4P7O - chain A; structure by X-ray diffraction, 1.48 A resolution.

Chain A:
Molecule: Poly-beta-1,6-N-acetyl-D-glucosamine N-deacetylase
From: Escherichia coli
Notes: EC 3.5.1.-
UniProtKB: P75906 (PGAB_ECOLI); residues 310-672 here = UniProt positions 310-672
Sequence (367 residues; each row starts with the number of its first residue):
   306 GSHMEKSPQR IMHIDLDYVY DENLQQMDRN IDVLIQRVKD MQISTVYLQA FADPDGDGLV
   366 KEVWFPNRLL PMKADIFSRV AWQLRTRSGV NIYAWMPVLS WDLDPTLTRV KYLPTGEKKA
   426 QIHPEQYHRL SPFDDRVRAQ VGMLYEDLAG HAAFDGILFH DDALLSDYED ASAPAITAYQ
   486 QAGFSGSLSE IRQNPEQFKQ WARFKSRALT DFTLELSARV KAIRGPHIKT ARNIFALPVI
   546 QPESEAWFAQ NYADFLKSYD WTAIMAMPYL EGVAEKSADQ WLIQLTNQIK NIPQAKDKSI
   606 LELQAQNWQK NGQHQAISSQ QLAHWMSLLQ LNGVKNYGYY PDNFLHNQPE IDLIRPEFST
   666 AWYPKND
Not modelled in the structure: 306-311, 424-431, 614-618, 670-672
Differences from the reference sequence: expression tag (306-309)
Reported in the primary citation:
  - conformationally variable residues (order/disorder transition): Glu422 to Tyr432

Summary:
The paper reports conformational variability at Glu422.
Chain A is Poly-beta-1,6-N-acetyl-D-glucosamine N-deacetylase (Escherichia coli); the structure, Structure of
Escherichia coli PgaB C-terminal domain, P1 crystal form, was determined by X-ray diffraction together with
4P7L, 4P7N, 4P7Q and 4P7R from the same study.
